2W5T - chain A; structure by X-ray diffraction, 1.60 A resolution.

# Chain A
Name: Processed glycerol phosphate lipoteichoic acid synthase
Organism: Staphylococcus aureus
Notes: fragment: extracellular domain, residues 218-641
Reference sequence: Q7A1I3 (LTAS_STAAW); residues 218-641 here = UniProt positions 218-641
Amino-acid sequence (424 residues; row label = number of the first residue in the row):
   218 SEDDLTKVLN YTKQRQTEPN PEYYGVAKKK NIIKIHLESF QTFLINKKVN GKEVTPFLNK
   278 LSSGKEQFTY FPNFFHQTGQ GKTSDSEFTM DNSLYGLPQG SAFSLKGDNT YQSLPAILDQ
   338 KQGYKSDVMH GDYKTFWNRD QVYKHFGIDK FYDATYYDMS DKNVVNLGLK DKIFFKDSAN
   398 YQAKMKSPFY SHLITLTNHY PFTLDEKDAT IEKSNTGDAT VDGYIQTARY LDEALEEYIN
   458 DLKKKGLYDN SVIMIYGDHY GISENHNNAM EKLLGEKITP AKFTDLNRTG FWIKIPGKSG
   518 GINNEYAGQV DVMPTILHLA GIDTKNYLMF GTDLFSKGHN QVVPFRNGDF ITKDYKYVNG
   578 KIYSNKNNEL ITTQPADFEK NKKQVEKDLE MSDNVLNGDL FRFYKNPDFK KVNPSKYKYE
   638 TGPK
Swiss-Prot annotation at these positions:
  - active site: Thr300
  - binding site (Mn(2+)): Glu255, Thr300, Asp475, His476
  - binding site (substrate): His416
  - mutagenesis: Glu255 (E255A: No activity), Gly298 (G298A: Reduced activity), Thr300 (T300A/V: No activity), His409 (H409A: Retained activity), His416 (H416A: No activity), Asp475 (D475A: No activity), His476 (H476A: No activity)
Bound ions: Mn2+: Glu255, Thr300, Asp475, His476 (together with (2R)-2,3-dihydroxypropyl phosphate)
Residues lining bound ligands: (2R)-2,3-dihydroxypropyl phosphate (GP9): Glu255, Gly298, Lys299, Thr300, Ser301, His347, Asp349, Phe353, Trp354, Arg356, Leu384, Leu413, His416, Asp475, His476
Reported in the primary citation:
  - Mn2+ coordination: Glu255, Thr300, Asp475, His476
  - binding site for (2R)-2,3-dihydroxypropyl phosphate: His347 to Arg356, Leu384, His416
  - contacts within the chain: Phe353-Trp354 (hydrophobic contact), Leu384-His416 (hydrophobic contact)
  - catalytic residues: Thr300
  - catalytic residues: His416 (proposed by the authors, not directly observed)
  - mutagenesis - E255A, T300A, T300V, H347A, H416A, D475A, H476A: abolished catalytic activity
  - mutagenesis - G298A, D349A, W354A, R356A: decreased catalytic activity
  - mutagenesis - E255A, T300A, T300V, H416A, D475A, H476A: abolished growth
  - mutagenesis - H409A: unchanged growth
  - mutagenesis - H347A, D349A, W354A, R356A: decreased growth
  - mutagenesis - H409A: unchanged catalytic activity

# Summary
Chain A binds (2R)-2,3-dihydroxypropyl phosphate. The Mn2+ site is built by Glu255, Thr300, Asp475 and His476.
Curated annotation (UniProt) lists active-site residue Thr300, 4 Mn2+-binding residues, substrate-binding
residue His416 and 7 mutagenesis sites. The paper reports catalytic residues Thr300 and His416; E255A, T300A
and T300V, among others, abolish catalytic activity; 12 substitutions were tested in all.
Chain A is Processed glycerol phosphate lipoteichoic acid synthase (Staphylococcus aureus); the structure,
Structure-based mechanism of lipoteichoic acid synthesis by Staphylococcus aureus LtaS, was determined by
X-ray diffraction, deposited together with 2W5Q, 2W5R and 2W5S.
